PDB entry 7PG1 | X-ray diffraction, 1.95 A resolution | chains B and D of the 3 polymer chains in the assembly

Chain B:
Protein: Serine protease NS3
Organism: Zika virus
Notes: EC 3.4.21.91, 3.6.1.15, 3.6.4.13
UniProt: Q32ZE1 (POLG_ZIKV); residues 1-177 here correspond to UniProt positions 1499-1675 (UniProt number = residue number + 1498)
Amino-acid sequence (178 residues; numbered 0 to 177; the number before each row is that of its first residue; numbering starts at 0):
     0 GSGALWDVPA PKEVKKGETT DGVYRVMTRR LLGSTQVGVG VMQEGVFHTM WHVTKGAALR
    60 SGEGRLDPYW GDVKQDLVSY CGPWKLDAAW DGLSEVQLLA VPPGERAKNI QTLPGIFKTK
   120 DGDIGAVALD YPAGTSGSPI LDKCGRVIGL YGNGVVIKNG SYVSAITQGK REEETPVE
Disordered / not traced: 0-16, 171-177
Sequence notes: expression tag (0); conflict K107 (Arg1605 in Q32ZE1)
UniProt features mapped onto this chain:
  - active site (Charge relay system): H51, D75, S135

Chain D:
Protein: Inhibitor MI-2221
Amino-acid sequence (6 residues; each row starts with the number of its first residue):
     1 XGXGKK
Modified / non-standard residues: V7T ((2R)-6-azanyl-2-carbamimidamido-hexanoic acid) at position 1; BAL (beta-alanine) at position 3
Covalent attachments: covalent link V7T_1-K6

Chain B / chain D interface:
Pairs across the interface (19):
  H51(B) - K6(D)
  D129(B) - V7T_1(D)  hydrogen bond (side chain-backbone)
  Y130(B) - V7T_1(D)
  A132(B) - V7T_1(D)
  A132(B) - K6(D)
  S135(B) - V7T_1(D)
  S135(B) - K6(D)
  Y150(B) - V7T_1(D)
  G151(B) - V7T_1(D)
  G151(B) - K5(D)
  G151(B) - K6(D)
  N152(B) - K5(D)
  N152(B) - K6(D)  hydrogen bond
  G153(B) - K5(D)  hydrogen bond (backbone-backbone)
  V155(B) - V7T_1(D)
  V155(B) - G4(D)
  G159(B) - V7T_1(D)
  Y161(B) - V7T_1(D)
  Y161(B) - K5(D)  hydrogen bond (side chain-backbone)
Interface residues without a listed pair, chain B (15 interface residues in all): D75, P131, V154
Interface residues without a listed pair, chain D (6 interface residues in all): G2, BAL_3

Overview:
Chain B and chain D form an interface of 15 and 6 residues respectively, with 4 hydrogen bonds. Polar pairs
include D129(B)-V7T_1(D), N152(B)-K6(D) and Y161(B)-K5(D). Curated annotation (UniProt) lists 3 active-site
residues on chain B.
Chain B is Serine protease NS3 (Zika virus) and chain D is Inhibitor MI-2221; the structure, Crystal Structure
of Unlinked NS2B-NS3 Protease from Zika Virus in Complex with Inhibitor MI-2221, was determined by X-ray
diffraction, deposited together with 7O2M, 7O55, 7OBV, 7OC2, 7PFQ, 7PFY and 5 further entries.
